PDB entry 3CPW | X-ray diffraction, 2.70 A resolution | chains 0 and S of the 31 polymer chains in the assembly

== Chain 0 ==
Molecule: 23S ribosomal RNA
Organism: Haloarcula marismortui
Sequence (2922 nucleotides; each row starts with the number of its first residue):
     2 UUGGCUACUAUGCCAGCUGGUGGAUUGCUCGGCUCAGGCGCUGAUGAAGG
    52 ACGUGCCAAGCUGCGAUAAGCCAUGGGGAGCCGCACGGAGGCGAAGAACC
   102 AUGGAUUUCCGAAUGAGAAUCUCUCUAACAAUUGCUUCGCGCAAUGAGGA
   152 ACCCCGAGAACUGAAACAUCUCAGUAUCGGGAGGAACAGAAAACGCAAUG
   202 UGAUGUCGUUAGUAACCGCGAGUGAACGCGAUACAGCCCAAACCGAAGCC
   252 CUCACGGGCAAUGUGGUGUCAGGGCUACCUCUCAUCAGCCGACCGUCUCG
   302 ACGAAGUCUCUUGGAACAGAGCGUGAUACAGGGUGACAACCCCGUACUCG
   352 AGACCAGUACGACGUGCGGUAGUGCCAGAGUAGCGGGGGUUGGAUAUCCC
   402 UCGCGAAUAACGCAGGCAUCGACUGCGAAGGCUAAACACAACCUGAGACC
   452 GAUAGUGAACAAGUAGUGUGAACGAACGCUGCAAAGUACCCUCAGAAGGG
   502 AGGCGAAAUAGAGCAUGAAAUCAGUUGGCGAUCGAGCGACAGGGCAUACA
   552 AGGUCCCCCGACGAAUGACCGACGCGCGAGCGUCCAGUAAGACUCACGGG
   602 AAGCCGAUGUUCUGUCGUACGUUUUGAAAAACGAGCCAGGGAGUGUGUCU
   652 GCAUGGCAAGUCUAACCGGAGUAUCCGGGGAGGCACAGGGAAACCGACAU
   702 GGCCGCAGGGCUUUGCCCGAGGGCCGCCGUCUUCAAGGGCGGGGAGCCAU
   752 GUGGACACGACCCGAAUCCGGACGAUCUACGCAUGGACAAGAUGAAGCGU
   802 GCCGAAAGGCACGUGGAAGUCUGUUAGAGUUGGUGUCCUACAAUACCCUC
   852 UCGUGAUCUAUGUGUAGGGGUGAAAGGCCCAUCGAGUCCGGCAACAGCUG
   902 GUUCCAAUCGAAACAUGUCGAAGCAUGACCUCCGCCGAGGUAGUCUGUGA
   952 GGUAGAGCGACCGAUUGGUGUGUCCGCCUCCGAGAGGAGUCGGCACACCU
  1002 GUCAAACUCCAAACUUACAGACGCCGUUUGACGCGGGGAUUCCGGUGCGC
  1052 GGGGUAAGCCUGUGUACCAGGAGGGGAACAACCCAGAGAUAGGUUAAGGU
  1102 CCCCAAGUGUGGAUUAAGUGUAAUCCUCUGAAGGUGGUCUCGAGCCCUAG
  1152 ACAGCCGGGAGGUGAGCUUAGAAGCAGCUACCCUCUAAGAAAAGCGUAAC
  1202 AGCUUACCGGCCGAGGUUUGAGGCGCCCAAAAUGAUCGGGACUCAAAUCC
  1252 ACCACCGAGACCUGUCCGUACCACUCAUACUGGUAAUCGAGUAGAUUGGC
  1302 GCUCUAAUUGGAUGGAAGUAGGGGUGAAAACUCCUAUGGACCGAUUAGUG
  1352 ACGAAAAUCCUGGCCAUAGUAGCAGCGAUAGUCGGGUGAGAACCCCGACG
  1402 GCCUAAUGGAUAAGGGUUCCUCAGCACUGCUGAUCAGCUGAGGGUUAGCC
  1452 GGUCCUAAGUCAUACCGCAACUCGACUAUGACGAAAUGGGAAACGGGUUA
  1502 AUAUUCCCGUGCCACUAUGCAGUGAAAGUUGACGCCCUGGGGUCGAUCAC
  1552 GCUGGGCAUUCGCCCAGUCGAACCGUCCAACUCCGUGGAAGCCGUAAUGG
  1602 CAGGAAGCGGACGAACGGCGGCAUAGGGAAACGUGAUUCAACCUGGGGCC
  1652 CAUGAAAAGACGAGCAUAGUGUCCGUACCGAGAACCGACACAGGUGUCCA
  1702 UGGCGGCGAAAGCCAAGGCCUGUCGGGAGCAACCAACGUUAGGGAAUUCG
  1752 GCAAGUUAGUCCCGUACCUUCGGAAGAAGGGAUGCCUGCUCCGGAACGGA
  1802 GCAGGUCGCAGUGACUCGGAAGCUCGGACUGUCUAGUAACAACAUAGGUG
  1852 ACCGCAAAUCCGCAAGGACUCGUACGGUCACUGAAUCCUGCCCAGUGCAG
  1902 GUAUCUGAACACCUCGUACAAGAGGACGAAGGACCUGUCAACGGCGGGGG
  1952 UAACUAUGACCCUCUUAAGGUAGCGUAGUACCUUGCCGCAUCAGUAGCGG
  2002 CUUGCAUGAAUGGAUUAACCAGAGCUUCACUGUCCCAACGUUGGGCCCGG
  2052 UGAACUGUACAUUCCAGUGCGGAGUCUGGAGACACCCAGGGGGAAGCAAA
  2102 GACCCUAUGGAGCUUUACUGCAGGCUGUCGCUGAGACGUGGUCGCCGAUG
  2152 UGCAGCAUAGGUAGGAGACACUACACAGGUACCCGCGCUAGCGGGCCACC
  2202 GAGUCAACAGUGAAAUACUACCCGUCGGUGACUGCGACUCUCACUCCGGG
  2252 AGGAGGACACCGAUAGCCGGGCAGUUUGACUGGGGCGGUACGCGCUCGAA
  2302 AAGAUAUCGAGCGCGCCCUAUGGCUAUCUCAGCCGGGACAGAGACCCGGC
  2352 GAAGAGUGCAAGAGCAAAAGAUAGCUUGACAGUGUUCUUCCCAACGAGGA
  2402 ACGCUGACGCGAAAGCGUGGUCUAGCGAACCAAUUAGCCUGCUUGAUGCG
  2452 GGCAAUUGAUGACAGAAAAGCUACCCUAGGGAUAACAGAGUCGUCACUCG
  2502 CAAGAGCACAUAUCGACCGAGUGGCUUGCUACCUCGAUGUCGGUUCCCUC
  2552 CAUCCUGCCCGUGCAGAAGCGGGCAAGGGUGAGGUUGUUCGCCUAUUAAA
  2602 GGAGGUCGUGAGCUGGGUUUAGACCGUCGUGAGACAGGUCGGCUGCUAUC
  2652 UACUGGGUGUGUAAUGGUGUCUGACAAGAACGACCGUAUAGUACGAGAGG
  2702 AACUACGGUUGGUGGCCACUGGUGUACCGGUUGUUCGAGAGAGCACGUGC
  2752 CGGGUAGCCACGCCACACGGGGUAAGAGCUGAACGCAUCUAAGCUCGAAA
  2802 CCCACUUGGAAAAGAGACACCGCCGAGGUCCCGCGUACAAGACGCGGUCG
  2852 AUAGACUCGGGGUGUGCGCGUCGAGGUAACGAGACGUUAAGCCCACGAGC
  2902 ACUAACAGACCAAAGCCAUCAU
Not modelled in the structure: 2-9, 126-127, 715, 971-998, 1560, 1952-1963, 2137-2236, 2339-2343, 2665-2666, 2915-2923
Differences from the reference sequence: conflict C559 (U3154 in 3377779), C560 (U3155 in 3377779); engineered mutation A2099 (G4694 in 3377779)
Ion coordination: Na+ site 1: U12 (shared with 1 residue of chain Q); Mg2+ site 1 near G28 (its only coordinating residue here); Na+ site 2: C40, C443; Na+ site 3: G56, A59, G61; Sr2+ site 1: C85 (shared with Asp-68(S) of chain S); Na+ site 4 near U108 (its only coordinating residue here); Mg2+ site 2 near U115 (its only coordinating residue here); Na+ site 5: C130, U146; Na+ site 6: C141, G142; Sr2+ site 2: G147, A183 (shared with 1 residue of chain L); Mg2+ site 3: C162, U2276; K+ site 1: C162, U163, U172; 66 more Mg2+ sites not listed; 58 more Na+ sites not listed; 71 more Sr2+ sites not listed; 1 more K+ sites not listed
Residues lining bound ligands:
  - acetyl group (ACE): G2102, A2486, G2540
  - Linezolid (ZLD; N-{[(5S)-3-(3-fluoro-4-morpholin-4-ylphenyl)-2-oxo-1,3-oxazolidin-5-yl]methyl}acetamide): G2102, A2486, C2487, A2538, U2539, G2540, U2541, U2620

== Chain S ==
Protein: 50S ribosomal protein L24P
Organism: Haloarcula marismortui
UniProtKB: P10972 (RL24_HALMA); residues 0-119 here correspond to UniProt positions 1-120 (UniProt number = residue number + 1)
Amino-acid sequence (120 residues; row label = number of the first residue in the row; numbering starts at 0):
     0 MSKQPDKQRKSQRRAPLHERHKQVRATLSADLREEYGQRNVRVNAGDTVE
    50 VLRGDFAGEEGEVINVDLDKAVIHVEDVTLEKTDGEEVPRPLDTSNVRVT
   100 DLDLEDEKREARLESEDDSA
Not modelled in the structure: 0
Ion coordination: Mg2+: Tyr-35, Leu-112, Ser-114; Sr2+ site 1: Asp-68 (shared with C85(0) of chain 0); Na+: Ser-94, Asn-95 (shared with U308(0), U335(0), C342(0) of chain 0)

== Chain 0 / chain S interface ==
Residue-residue contacts (113):
  U30(0) with Asp-5(S), hydrogen bond to the sugar; Arg-8(S), salt bridge to the phosphate
  C31(0) with Asp-5(S), phosphate contact; Arg-8(S), salt bridge to the phosphate; Arg-12(S), salt bridge to the phosphate; Arg-13(S), hydrogen bond to the phosphate
  G32(0) with Asp-5(S), base contact; Lys-9(S), salt bridge to the phosphate; Arg-13(S), salt bridge to the phosphate
  G77(0) with His-17(S), base contact
  G78(0) with Asp-117(S), phosphate contact
  G79(0) with His-20(S), sugar contact; Arg-41(S), phosphate contact; Lys-107(S), hydrogen bond to the base; Arg-111(S), salt bridge to the phosphate
  A80(0) with Arg-41(S), sugar contact; Asn-43(S), hydrogen bond to the phosphate; Arg-111(S), salt bridge to the phosphate
  G81(0) with Arg-41(S), salt bridge to the phosphate; Asn-43(S), phosphate contact; Ala-44(S), hydrogen bond to the phosphate; Val-65(S), sugar contact; Leu-67(S), phosphate contact
  C82(0) with Leu-16(S), phosphate contact; Val-65(S), phosphate contact; Asp-66(S), phosphate contact; Leu-67(S), hydrogen bond to the phosphate
  C83(0) with Leu-16(S), phosphate contact
  C85(0) with Asp-68(S), phosphate contact
  C87(0) with Lys-69(S), hydrogen bond to the base
  A95(0) with Asp-105(S), base contact
  G97(0) with Asp-105(S), hydrogen bond to the base; Glu-106(S), base contact; Lys-107(S), base contact
  A99(0) with Leu-16(S), sugar contact; His-20(S), hydrogen bond to the base
  C100(0) with Pro-15(S), sugar contact; Leu-16(S), hydrogen bond to the sugar; His-17(S), hydrogen bond to the sugar
  C101(0) with Pro-15(S), sugar contact; His-17(S), hydrogen bond to the sugar
  C303(0) with Asp-116(S), sugar contact; Asp-117(S), phosphate contact; Ser-118(S), phosphate contact
  G304(0) with Ser-118(S), phosphate contact
  A306(0) with Arg-38(S), salt bridge to the phosphate
  G307(0) with Arg-32(S), salt bridge to the phosphate; Arg-38(S), salt bridge to the phosphate
  U308(0) with Arg-32(S), salt bridge to the phosphate; Arg-38(S), salt bridge to the phosphate; Leu-51(S), base contact; Arg-52(S), hydrogen bond to the base; Ser-94(S), base contact; Asn-95(S), base contact; Arg-97(S), salt bridge to the phosphate
  C309(0) with Arg-97(S), salt bridge to the phosphate
  G315(0) with Asp-54(S), hydrogen bond to the sugar
  A316(0) with Arg-52(S), phosphate contact; Gly-53(S), phosphate contact; Asp-54(S), sugar contact
  A317(0) with Arg-52(S), phosphate contact
  C318(0) with Arg-52(S), salt bridge to the phosphate
  A331(0) with Ser-1(S), base contact
  G332(0) with Lys-2(S), hydrogen bond to the sugar; Gln-3(S), sugar contact; Pro-4(S), sugar contact; Gln-7(S), hydrogen bond to the base
  G333(0) with Pro-4(S), sugar contact; Gln-7(S), sugar contact; Arg-8(S), phosphate contact; Gln-11(S), hydrogen bond to the sugar
  G334(0) with Arg-8(S), salt bridge to the phosphate; Gln-11(S), sugar contact; Ser-94(S), hydrogen bond to the base
  U335(0) with Asp-92(S), sugar contact; Asn-95(S), hydrogen bond to the sugar
  G336(0) with Gly-53(S), base contact; Asp-54(S), hydrogen bond to the base; Arg-89(S), base contact; Asn-95(S), hydrogen bond to the phosphate
  C342(0) with Thr-26(S), phosphate contact; Ser-94(S), hydrogen bond to the sugar
  C343(0) with Lys-21(S), hydrogen bond to the sugar; Arg-24(S), sugar contact; Thr-26(S), hydrogen bond to the phosphate; Arg-38(S), phosphate contact; Asn-39(S), phosphate contact; Ser-94(S), sugar contact
  C344(0) with Lys-21(S), sugar contact; Arg-24(S), salt bridge to the phosphate; Asn-39(S), hydrogen bond to the phosphate
  G345(0) with Lys-21(S), phosphate contact
  G446(0) with Ser-1(S), phosphate contact; Lys-6(S), salt bridge to the phosphate
  A447(0) with Ser-1(S), phosphate contact; Lys-2(S), hydrogen bond to the phosphate; Gln-3(S), phosphate contact
  G448(0) with Lys-2(S), salt bridge to the phosphate; Gln-3(S), hydrogen bond to the phosphate
  C483(0) with Arg-89(S), hydrogen bond to the base
  A484(0) with Leu-79(S), sugar contact; Arg-89(S), hydrogen bond to the sugar; Pro-90(S), sugar contact
  A485(0) with Pro-90(S), phosphate contact
  A486(0) with Leu-79(S), sugar contact; Glu-80(S), hydrogen bond to the sugar; Lys-81(S), salt bridge to the phosphate; Val-87(S), phosphate contact
  G487(0) with Lys-81(S), phosphate contact; Thr-82(S), hydrogen bond to the phosphate
  U488(0) with Thr-82(S), sugar contact
  A489(0) with Thr-82(S), base contact; Asp-83(S), sugar contact
Also at the interface, not in a pair above, chain 0 (50 interface residues in all): G301, A302, G504
Also at the interface, not in a pair above, chain S (57 interface residues in all): Glu-18, Ala-25, Val-42, Arg-108

== Overview ==
The interface between chain 0 and chain S involves 50 residues on one side and 57 on the other; the contacts
include 31 hydrogen bonds and 21 salt bridges. Polar pairs include G79(0)/Lys-107(S), C87(0)/Lys-69(S) and
G97(0)/Asp-105(S). Bound to chain 0: Linezolid and acetyl group.
Here chain 0 is 23S ribosomal RNA and chain S is 50S ribosomal protein L24P, both from Haloarcula marismortui.
Entry 3CPW (The structure of the antibiotic LINEZOLID bound to the large ribosomal subunit of HALOARCULA
MARISMORTUI) was determined by X-ray diffraction.
